Entry 9DBH (X-ray diffraction, 1.88 A resolution); this record covers chains B and F of the 8 polymer chains in the assembly.

[Chain B]
Name: HalB
Organism: Rhodobacteraceae bacterium QY30
Sequence (237 residues; row label = number of the first residue in the row; numbers below 1 keep their minus sign (Ser-9 is residue -9)):
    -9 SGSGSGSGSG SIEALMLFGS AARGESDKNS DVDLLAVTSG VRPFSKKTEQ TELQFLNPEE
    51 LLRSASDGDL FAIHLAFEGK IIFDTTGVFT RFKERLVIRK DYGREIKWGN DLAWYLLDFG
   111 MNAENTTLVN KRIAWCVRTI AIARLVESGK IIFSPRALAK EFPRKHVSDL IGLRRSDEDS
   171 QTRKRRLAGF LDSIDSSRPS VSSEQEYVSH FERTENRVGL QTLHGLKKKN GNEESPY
Disordered / not traced: -9 to 1, 218-227
Reported in the primary citation:
  - mutagenesis - D21A/D23A: decreased growth in response to HalA
  - binding site for the 6-nt DNA strand: Arg13, Arg32, Phe34, Lys37, Glu50, Phe61, Arg122, Arg128, Thr129, Arg164, Gln211
  - specificity-determining residues: Arg128, Thr129
  - mutagenesis - Y227A: abolished catalytic activity
  - mutagenesis - R128A, R164A: decreased catalytic activity
  - self-association interface (contacts with another copy of this molecule): Leu24

[Chain F]
Molecule: 5-nt DNA strand
Sequence (5 nucleotides; each row starts with the number of its first residue):
     1 AAAAA

[How chain B and chain F interact]
Residue-residue contacts - 33 pairs, chain B then chain F:
  Phe8(B) - DA4(F)  sugar contact
  Gly9(B) - DA5(F)  phosphate contact
  Arg13(B) - DA5(F)  hydrogen bond to the phosphate
  Asp23(B) - DA5(F)  sugar contact
  Arg32(B) - DA1(F)  salt bridge to the phosphate
  Pro33(B) - DA1(F)  sugar contact
  Pro33(B) - DA2(F)  base contact
  Phe34(B) - DA1(F)  stacking on the base
  Ser35(B) - DA2(F)  phosphate contact
  Lys37(B) - DA2(F)  phosphate contact
  Lys37(B) - DA3(F)  salt bridge to the phosphate
  Glu42(B) - DA4(F)  sugar contact
  Gln44(B) - DA2(F)  sugar contact
  Gln44(B) - DA4(F)  base contact
  Phe61(B) - DA4(F)  stacking on the base
  Phe61(B) - DA5(F)  sugar contact
  His64(B) - DA5(F)  phosphate contact
  Lys121(B) - DA3(F)  salt bridge to the phosphate
  Lys121(B) - DA4(F)  phosphate contact
  Arg122(B) - DA3(F)  salt bridge to the phosphate
  Arg122(B) - DA4(F)  salt bridge to the phosphate
  Trp125(B) - DA3(F)  phosphate contact
  Trp125(B) - DA4(F)  phosphate contact
  Trp125(B) - DA5(F)  base contact
  Arg128(B) - DA4(F)  salt bridge to the phosphate
  Arg128(B) - DA5(F)  salt bridge to the phosphate
  Thr129(B) - DA5(F)  hydrogen bond to the base
  Ile132(B) - DA5(F)  base contact
  Phe143(B) - DA5(F)  sugar contact
  Arg207(B) - DA3(F)  base contact
  Val208(B) - DA3(F)  base contact
  Gln211(B) - DA2(F)  hydrogen bond to the phosphate
  Gln211(B) - DA3(F)  hydrogen bond to the phosphate
Interface residues without a listed pair, chain B (27 interface residues in all): Ser10, Glu50, Leu60, Arg164

[In short]
Chain B and chain F form an interface of 27 and 5 residues respectively; the contacts include 4 hydrogen
bonds, 7 salt bridges and 2 aromatic stacking contacts. Polar contacts include Thr129(B)-DA5(F),
Arg13(B)-DA5(F) and Gln211(B)-DA2(F). From the paper: a binding site for the 6-nt DNA strand at Arg13(B),
Arg32(B) and Phe34(B) among others; R128A and R164A of chain B reduce catalytic activity; 4 substitutions were
tested in all.
Chain B is HalB (Rhodobacteraceae bacterium QY30) and chain F is a 5-nt DNA strand; the structure, Structure
of Hailong HalB in complex with oligodeoxyadenylate, was determined by X-ray diffraction, deposited together
with 9DBI, 9DBJ and 9NYI.
